3KUY - chains D and I of the 10 polymer chains in the assembly; structure by X-ray diffraction, 2.90 A resolution.

Chain D:
Protein: Histone H2B
From: Xenopus laevis
UniProtKB: Q92130 (Q92130_XENLA); residues -2 to 122 here correspond to UniProt positions 2-126 (UniProt number = residue number + 4)
Chain sequence (125 residues; each row starts with the number of its first residue; numbers below 1 keep their minus sign (Pro-2 is residue -2)):
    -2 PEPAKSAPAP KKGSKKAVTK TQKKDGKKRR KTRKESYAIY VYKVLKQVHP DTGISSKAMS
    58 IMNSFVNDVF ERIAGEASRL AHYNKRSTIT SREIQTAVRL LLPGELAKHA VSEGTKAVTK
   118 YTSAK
Unresolved in the structure: -2 to 27

Chain I:
Molecule: 145-nt DNA strand
Sequence (145 nucleotides; numbered -72 to 72; the number before each row is that of its first residue; numbers below 1 keep their minus sign (DA-72 is residue -72)):
   -72 ATCAATATCC ACCTGCAGAT ACTACCAAAA GTGTATTTGG AAACTGCTCC ATCAAAAGGC
   -12 ATGTTCAGCT GAATCAGCTG AACATGCCTT TTGATGGAGC AGTTTCCAAA TACACTTTTG
    48 GTAGTATCTG CAGGTGGATA TTGAT

Interface between chain D and chain I:
Pairs across the interface (14; chain D residue first):
  Lys28(D) - DG29(I)  sugar contact
  Lys28(D) - DT30(I)  phosphate contact
  Thr29(D) - DG29(I)  phosphate contact
  Arg30(D) - DA-44(I)  phosphate contact
  Tyr39(D) - DT-53(I)  phosphate contact
  Ile51(D) - DT-53(I)  phosphate contact
  Ser52(D) - DA-54(I)  phosphate contact
  Ser53(D) - DA-54(I)  hydrogen bond to the phosphate
  Arg83(D) - DG-33(I)  phosphate contact
  Arg83(D) - DA-32(I)  salt bridge to the phosphate
  Ser84(D) - DG-34(I)  sugar contact
  Ser84(D) - DG-33(I)  hydrogen bond to the phosphate
  Thr85(D) - DG-34(I)  hydrogen bond to the phosphate
  Thr85(D) - DG-33(I)  hydrogen bond to the phosphate
Other interface residues (no listed pair), chain D (13 interface residues in all): Glu32, Lys82, Lys122
Other interface residues (no listed pair), chain I (10 interface residues in all): DA-45, DT-41

Summary:
The interface between chain D and chain I involves 13 residues on one side and 10 on the other; the contacts
include 4 hydrogen bonds and 1 salt bridge. Polar pairs include Ser53(D)-DA-54(I), Ser84(D)-DG-33(I) and
Thr85(D)-DG-34(I).
Here chain D is Histone H2B (Xenopus laevis) and chain I is a 145-nt DNA strand. Entry 3KUY (DNA Stretching in
the Nucleosome Facilitates Alkylation by an Intercalating Antitumor Agent) was determined by X-ray
diffraction.
